Entry 3WLB (X-ray diffraction, 2.00 A resolution); this record covers chains A and C of the 3 polymer chains in the assembly.

[Chain A]
Molecule: HLA class I histocompatibility antigen, A-24 alpha chain
From: Homo sapiens
UniProt: P05534 (1A24_HUMAN); residues 1-274 here correspond to UniProt positions 25-298 (UniProt number = residue number + 24)
Sequence (275 residues; numbered 0 to 274; the number before each row is that of its first residue; numbering starts at 0):
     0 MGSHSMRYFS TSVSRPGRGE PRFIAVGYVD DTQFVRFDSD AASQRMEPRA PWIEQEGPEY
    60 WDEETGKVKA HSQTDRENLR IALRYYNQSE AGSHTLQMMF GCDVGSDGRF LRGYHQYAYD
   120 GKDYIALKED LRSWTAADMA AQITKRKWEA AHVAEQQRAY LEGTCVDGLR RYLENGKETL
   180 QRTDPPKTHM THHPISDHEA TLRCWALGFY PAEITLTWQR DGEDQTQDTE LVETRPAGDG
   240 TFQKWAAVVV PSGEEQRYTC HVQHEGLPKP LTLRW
Unresolved in the structure: 0
Construct notes: expression tag (0)
Disulfides: Cys101-Cys164, Cys203-Cys259

[Chain C]
Molecule: Protein Nef
UniProt: Q9WPV9 (Q9WPV9_9HIV1); residues 1-10 here correspond to UniProt positions 126-135 (UniProt number = residue number + 125)
Sequence (10 residues; each row starts with the number of its first residue):
     1 NYTPGPGTRF

[Chain A / chain C interface]
Pairs across the interface (40):
  Met5(A) with Asn1(C)
  Tyr7(A) with Asn1(C), hydrogen bond (side chain-backbone); Tyr2(C), hydrophobic
  Phe22(A) with Tyr2(C)
  Ala24(A) with Tyr2(C)
  Met45(A) with Tyr2(C), hydrophobic
  Tyr59(A) with Asn1(C)
  Glu63(A) with Asn1(C); Tyr2(C), hydrogen bond (side chain-backbone)
  Lys66(A) with Tyr2(C), hydrogen bond (side chain-backbone); Thr3(C); Pro4(C)
  Val67(A) with Tyr2(C)
  His70(A) with Tyr2(C), hydrogen bond
  Asn77(A) with Arg9(C); Phe10(C), hydrogen bond (side chain-backbone)
  Ile80(A) with Arg9(C); Phe10(C)
  Tyr84(A) with Phe10(C), hydrogen bond (side chain-backbone)
  Leu95(A) with Phe10(C), hydrophobic
  Phe99(A) with Tyr2(C), hydrophobic; Thr3(C)
  Tyr116(A) with Phe10(C), hydrophobic
  Tyr123(A) with Phe10(C), hydrophobic
  Thr143(A) with Phe10(C), hydrogen bond (side chain-backbone)
  Lys146(A) with Phe10(C), hydrogen bond (side chain-backbone)
  Trp147(A) with Thr8(C), hydrogen bond (side chain-backbone); Arg9(C), hydrogen bond (side chain-backbone); Phe10(C), hydrophobic
  Val152(A) with Thr8(C)
  Gln155(A) with Pro6(C)
  Gln156(A) with Thr3(C), hydrogen bond
  Tyr159(A) with Asn1(C), hydrogen bond (side chain-backbone); Tyr2(C); Thr3(C); Pro4(C)
  Thr163(A) with Asn1(C)
  Gly167(A) with Asn1(C)
  Arg170(A) with Asn1(C)
  Tyr171(A) with Asn1(C), hydrogen bond (side chain-backbone)
Other interface residues (no listed pair), chain A (32 interface residues in all): Ser9, Thr73, Ile142, Ala150
Other interface residues (no listed pair), chain C (9 interface residues in all): Gly7

[In short]
32 residues of chain A face 9 of chain C across their interface; the contacts include 13 hydrogen bonds. Among
the polar pairs are Tyr7(A)-Asn1(C), Glu63(A)-Tyr2(C) and Lys66(A)-Tyr2(C).
Chain A is HLA class I histocompatibility antigen, A-24 alpha chain (Homo sapiens) and chain C is Protein Nef;
the structure, HLA-A24 in complex with HIV-1 Nef126-10(8T10F), was determined by X-ray diffraction (same
publication as 3WL9).
